Entry 1YFH (X-ray diffraction, 3.01 A resolution); this record covers chains E and C of the 3 polymer chains in the assembly.

# Chain E
Molecule: 16-nt DNA strand
Sequence (16 nucleotides; row label = number of the first residue in the row; the depositors numbered this strand downwards along its sequence, so these rows (ascending numbers) run in the REVERSE of the deposited 5'-to-3' order):
    -1 A
     1 CACCTACACA CATCC

# Chain C
Molecule: Methylated-DNA--protein-cysteine methyltransferase
From: Homo sapiens
Notes: EC 2.1.1.63
UniProt: P16455 (MGMT_HUMAN); residues 1-179 here = UniProt positions 1-179
Chain sequence (179 residues; each row starts with the number of its first residue):
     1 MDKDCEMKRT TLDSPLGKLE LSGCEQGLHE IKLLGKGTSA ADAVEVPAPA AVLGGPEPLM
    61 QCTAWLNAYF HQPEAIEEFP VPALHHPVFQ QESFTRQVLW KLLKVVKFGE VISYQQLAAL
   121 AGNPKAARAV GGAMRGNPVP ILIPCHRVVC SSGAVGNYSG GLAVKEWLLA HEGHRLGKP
Not modelled in the structure: 1-4, 36-54, 156-160, 178-179
Ion coordination: Zn2+: Cys5, Cys24, His29, His85
Swiss-Prot annotation at these positions:
  - active site: Cys145 (Nucleophile)
  - binding site (Zn(2+)): Cys5, Cys24, His29, His85
  - binding site (DNA): Thr95, Tyr114, Gln115, Asn123, Arg128, Ser151
  - modified residue: Ser14 (Phosphoserine)
  - mutagenesis: Tyr114 (Y114A: Decreases activity towards methylated DNA over 1000-fold. Slightly reduced reactivity with O6-benzylguanine; Y114E: Loss of DNA repair activity ...), Arg128 (R128A/D: Decreases activity towards methylated DNA over 1000-fold. No effect on reactivity with O6-benzylguanine; R128G: Loss of DNA repair activity; R128K/L: Slightly reduced DNA repair activity), Pro138 (P138K: Decreased reactivity with O6-benzylguanine), Pro140 (P140A: Decreased reactivity with O6-benzylguanine), Cys145 (C145A: Loss of DNA repair activity), Gly156 (G156A: Decreased reactivity with O6-benzylguanine), Tyr158 (Y158A: Reduced DNA repair activity. Decreased reactivity with O6-benzylguanine; Y158F: Slightly reduced DNA repair activity)
What the authors report for this chain:
  - catalytic residues: Cys145
  - binding site for the 16-nt DNA strand: Tyr114, Gln115, Ala127, Ala129, Arg135, Pro140, Cys145, Tyr158, Ser159
  - catalytic residues: Tyr114 (proposed by the authors, not directly observed)
  - binding site for the 16-nt DNA strand: Thr95, Asn123, Arg128, Ala129
  - conformationally variable residues (order/disorder transition): Gly35 to Ala51
  - catalytic residues: His146, Glu172 (citing earlier work)
  - binding site for the 16-nt DNA strand: Ile31 (proposed by the authors, not directly observed)

# Interface between chain E and chain C
Contacting residue pairs (10; chain E residue first):
  DT5(E) with Ser93(C), phosphate contact; Phe94(C), hydrogen bond to the phosphate; Thr95(C), hydrogen bond to the phosphate
  DA6(E) with Phe94(C), sugar contact; Asn123(C), hydrogen bond to the phosphate; Ala129(C), sugar contact
  DC7(E) with Lys125(C), sugar contact; Ala126(C), sugar contact
  DA8(E) with Lys125(C), phosphate contact; Arg128(C), hydrogen bond to the base
Interface residues without a listed pair, chain E (5 interface residues in all): DC9

# Summary
The interface between chain E and chain C involves 5 residues on one side and 8 on the other; the contacts
include 4 hydrogen bonds. Polar pairs include DA8(E)-Arg128(C), DT5(E)-Phe94(C) and DT5(E)-Thr95(C). From the
paper: catalytic residues Cys145(C), Tyr114(C) and His146(C) among others; a binding site for the 16-nt DNA
strand at Tyr114(C), Gln115(C) and Ala127(C) among others.
Chain E is a 16-nt DNA strand and chain C is Methylated-DNA--protein-cysteine methyltransferase (Homo
sapiens); the structure, wt Human O6-Alkylguanine-DNA Alkyltransferase Bound To DNA Containing an Alkylated
Cytosine, was determined by X-ray diffraction.
